Entry 7UOA (X-ray diffraction, 3.50 A resolution); this record covers chains A and B.

Chain A:
Molecule: Melanoma antigen A 4
Source organism: Homo sapiens
Reference sequence: Q1RN33 (Q1RN33_HUMAN); residues 101-317 here = UniProt positions 101-317
Chain sequence (220 residues; numbered 98 to 317; the number before each row is that of its first residue):
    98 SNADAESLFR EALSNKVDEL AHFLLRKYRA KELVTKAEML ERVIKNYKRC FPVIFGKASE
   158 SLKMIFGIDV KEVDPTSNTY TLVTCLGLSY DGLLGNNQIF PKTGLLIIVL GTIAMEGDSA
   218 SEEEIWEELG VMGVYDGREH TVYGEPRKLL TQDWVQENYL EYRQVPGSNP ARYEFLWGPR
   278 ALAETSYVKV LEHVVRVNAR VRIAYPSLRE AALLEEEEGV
Disordered / not traced: 98-99, 172-173, 192-194, 264-268, 313-317
Sequence notes: expression tag (98-100)

Chain B:
Molecule: Mtp-1
Chain sequence (10 residues; each row starts with the number of its first residue):
     1 YIRLYDYHNC
Disordered / not traced: 8-10

How chain A and chain B interact:
Pairs across the interface - 22 pairs, chain A then chain B:
  E157(A) - Y7(B)
  S158(A) - Y7(B)  hydrogen bond
  M161(A) - Y5(B)  hydrophobic
  M161(A) - Y7(B)  hydrophobic
  I205(A) - I2(B)  hydrophobic
  I205(A) - L4(B)
  I205(A) - Y5(B)
  E224(A) - R3(B)
  E225(A) - R3(B)  salt bridge
  E225(A) - L4(B)  hydrogen bond (side chain-backbone)
  V228(A) - Y1(B)  hydrogen bond (backbone-backbone)
  M229(A) - Y1(B)  hydrogen bond (backbone-backbone)
  M229(A) - I2(B)  hydrophobic
  H290(A) - Y5(B)
  V291(A) - L4(B)  hydrophobic
  V294(A) - Y5(B)  hydrophobic
  N295(A) - L4(B)  hydrogen bond (side chain-backbone)
  N295(A) - Y5(B)
  N295(A) - D6(B)
  R297(A) - D6(B)  hydrogen bond (side chain-backbone)
  R297(A) - Y7(B)
  R299(A) - D6(B)  salt bridge
Interface residues without a listed pair, chain A (19 interface residues in all): I162, G201, G208, T209, M212

Summary:
19 residues of chain A face 7 of chain B across their interface; the contacts include 6 hydrogen bonds and 2
salt bridges. Polar pairs include E225(A)-R3(B), R299(A)-D6(B) and S158(A)-Y7(B).
Chain A is Melanoma antigen A 4 (Homo sapiens) and chain B is Mtp-1; the structure, MAGEA4-MTP1 linear peptide
complex, was determined by X-ray diffraction.
